1M49 - chain A; structure by X-ray diffraction, 2.00 A resolution.

# Chain A
Molecule: interleukin-2
Organism: Homo sapiens
Reference sequence: P60568 (IL2_HUMAN); residues 1-133 here correspond to UniProt positions 21-153 (UniProt number = residue number + 20)
Chain sequence (133 residues; row label = number of the first residue in the row):
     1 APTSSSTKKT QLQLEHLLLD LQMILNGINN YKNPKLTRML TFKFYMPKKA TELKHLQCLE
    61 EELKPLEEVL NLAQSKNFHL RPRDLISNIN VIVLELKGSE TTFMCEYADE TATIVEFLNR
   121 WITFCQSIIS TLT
Not modelled in the structure: 1-3, 75-80, 133
Cystine bridges: C58-C105
Ligand contacts: SP-1985 (CMM; 2-[2-(1-carbamimidoyl-piperidin-3-yl)-acetylamino]-3-{4-[2-(3-oxalyl-1H-indol-7-yl)ethyl]-phenyl}-propionic acid methyl ester): P34, K35, R38, M39, T41, F42, K43, F44, Y45, E62, P65, V69, L72, A73
Curated features (UniProtKB/Swiss-Prot):
  - glycosylation: T3 (O-linked (GalNAc...) threonine)
What the authors report for this chain:
  - mutagenesis - Y45C, L72C: decreased binding to IL-2Ralpha

# Overview
Ligands of chain A: SP-1985. From the paper: Y45C and L72C reduce binding to IL-2Ralpha.
Chain A is interleukin-2 (Homo sapiens); the structure, Crystal Structure of Human Interleukin-2 Complexed
with SP-1985, was determined by X-ray diffraction (same publication as 1M47, 1M48, 1M4A, 1M4B and 1M4C).
